PDB entry 1QVO | X-ray diffraction, 2.22 A resolution | chains A and C of the 3 polymer chains in the assembly

[Chain A]
Molecule: HLA class I histocompatibility antigen, A-11 alpha chain
Source organism: Homo sapiens
Notes: fragment: extracellular domains alpha 1, alpha 2 and alpha 3
UniProtKB: P13746 (1A11_HUMAN); residues 1-275 here correspond to UniProt positions 25-299 (UniProt number = residue number + 24)
Sequence (275 residues; numbered 1 to 275; the number before each row is that of its first residue):
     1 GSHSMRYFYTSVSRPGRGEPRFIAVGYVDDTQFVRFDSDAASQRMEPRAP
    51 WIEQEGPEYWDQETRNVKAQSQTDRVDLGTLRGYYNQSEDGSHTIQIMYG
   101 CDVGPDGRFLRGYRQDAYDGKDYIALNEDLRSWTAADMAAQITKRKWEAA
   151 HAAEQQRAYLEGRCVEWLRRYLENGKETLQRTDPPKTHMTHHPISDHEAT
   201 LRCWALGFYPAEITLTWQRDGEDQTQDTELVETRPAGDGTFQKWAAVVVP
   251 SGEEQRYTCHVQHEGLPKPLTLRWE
Cystine bridges: Cys101-Cys164, Cys203-Cys259

[Chain C]
Molecule: Negative factor
UniProtKB: P04602 (NEF_HV1Z6); residues 1-10 here correspond to UniProt positions 78-87 (UniProt number = residue number + 77)
Sequence (10 residues; numbered 1 to 10; the number before each row is that of its first residue):
     1 QVPLRPMTYK

[Chain A / chain C interface]
Pairs across the interface - 43 pairs, chain A then chain C:
  Tyr7(A) - Gln1(C)  hydrogen bond (side chain-backbone)
  Tyr7(A) - Val2(C)  hydrophobic
  Tyr9(A) - Val2(C)
  Gln62(A) - Gln1(C)
  Gln62(A) - Leu4(C)
  Glu63(A) - Gln1(C)
  Glu63(A) - Val2(C)  hydrogen bond (side chain-backbone)
  Asn66(A) - Val2(C)
  Asn66(A) - Pro3(C)
  Asn66(A) - Leu4(C)
  Ala69(A) - Pro6(C)
  Gln70(A) - Pro6(C)
  Gln72(A) - Tyr9(C)
  Thr73(A) - Pro6(C)
  Thr73(A) - Met7(C)
  Thr73(A) - Tyr9(C)
  Val76(A) - Tyr9(C)  hydrophobic
  Asp77(A) - Tyr9(C)
  Asp77(A) - Lys10(C)  hydrogen bond (side chain-backbone)
  Thr80(A) - Lys10(C)
  Tyr84(A) - Lys10(C)  hydrogen bond (side chain-backbone)
  Ile95(A) - Lys10(C)
  Tyr99(A) - Val2(C)
  Tyr99(A) - Pro3(C)
  Arg114(A) - Met7(C)
  Asp116(A) - Lys10(C)  salt bridge
  Trp133(A) - Met7(C)  hydrophobic
  Thr143(A) - Lys10(C)  hydrogen bond (side chain-backbone)
  Lys146(A) - Lys10(C)  hydrogen bond (side chain-backbone)
  Trp147(A) - Met7(C)  hydrophobic
  Trp147(A) - Thr8(C)  hydrogen bond (side chain-backbone)
  Trp147(A) - Tyr9(C)  hydrogen bond (side chain-backbone)
  Trp147(A) - Lys10(C)
  Ala150(A) - Thr8(C)
  Gln155(A) - Arg5(C)
  Gln155(A) - Met7(C)
  Gln156(A) - Met7(C)  hydrogen bond
  Tyr159(A) - Gln1(C)  hydrogen bond (side chain-backbone)
  Tyr159(A) - Pro3(C)  hydrophobic
  Arg163(A) - Gln1(C)  hydrogen bond
  Arg163(A) - Leu4(C)
  Trp167(A) - Gln1(C)  hydrogen bond
  Tyr171(A) - Gln1(C)  hydrogen bond (side chain-backbone)
Other interface residues (no listed pair), chain A (34 interface residues in all): Met5, Met45, Leu81, Ile97, Tyr123, Ala152

[In short]
Chain A and chain C form an interface of 34 and 10 residues respectively; the contacts include 13 hydrogen
bonds and 1 salt bridge. Polar pairs include Asp116(A)-Lys10(C), Tyr7(A)-Gln1(C) and Glu63(A)-Val2(C).
Chain A is HLA class I histocompatibility antigen, A-11 alpha chain (Homo sapiens) and chain C is Negative
factor; the structure, Structures of HLA-A*1101 in complex with immunodominant nonamer and decamer HIV-1
epitopes clearly reveal the presence ..., was determined by X-ray diffraction, deposited together with 1Q94.
